PDB entry 3IZZ | electron microscopy, 10.80 A resolution (very low resolution: no residue pairs are listed; an interface is given only as per-side residue counts) | chains A and G of the 6 polymer chains in the assembly

# Chain A
Molecule: Helix 5, 14, 15 (Small Subunit)
Organism: Escherichia coli
Sequence (59 nucleotides; row label = number of the first residue in the row; note: 288 numbers in that range are skipped by the numbering (no residue carries them; nothing is unmodelled there)):
    47 CCUAACACAU GC
   339 CUCCUACGGG AG
   354 GCAGUGGG
   367 UUGCACAAUG GGCGCAAGCC UGAUGCA

# Chain G
Name: Protein L14 (Large Subunit)
Organism: Escherichia coli
Amino-acid sequence (121 residues; row label = number of the first residue in the row):
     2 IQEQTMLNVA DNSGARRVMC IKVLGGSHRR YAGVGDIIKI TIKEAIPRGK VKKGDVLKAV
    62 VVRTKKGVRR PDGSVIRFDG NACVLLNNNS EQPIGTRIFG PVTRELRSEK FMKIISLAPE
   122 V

# Interface between chain A and chain G
At this resolution (11 A) residue pairs are not listed: 4 residues of chain A and 5 of chain G lie at the interface.

# In short
4 residues of chain A face 5 of chain G across their interface.
Chain A is Helix 5, 14, 15 (Small Subunit) and chain G is Protein L14 (Large Subunit), both from Escherichia
coli; the structure, Models for ribosome components that are nearest neighbors to the bovine mitochondrial
initiation factor2 bound to ..., was determined by electron microscopy, deposited together with 3IZY.
